PDB entry 7WTR | electron microscopy, 3.50 A resolution | chains C2 and SO of the 19 polymer chains in the assembly

Chain C2:
Molecule: 18S rRNA
From: Saccharomyces cerevisiae
Sequence (1800 nucleotides; numbered 1 to 1800; the number before each row is that of its first residue):
     1 UAUCUGGUUG AUCCUGCCAG UAGUCAUAUG CUUGUCUCAA AGAUUAAGCC AUGCAUGUCU
    61 AAGUAUAAGC AAUUUAUACA GUGAAACUGC GAAUGGCUCA UUAAAUCAGU UAUCGUUUAU
   121 UUGAUAGUUC CUUUACUACA UGGUAUAACU GUGGUAAUUC UAGAGCUAAU ACAUGCUUAA
   181 AAUCUCGACC CUUUGGAAGA GAUGUAUUUA UUAGAUAAAA AAUCAAUGUC UUCGGACUCU
   241 UUGAUGAUUC AUAAUAACUU UUCGAAUCGC AUGGCCUUGU GCUGGCGAUG GUUCAUUCAA
   301 AUUUCUGCCC UAUCAACUUU CGAUGGUAGG AUAGUGGCCU ACCAUGGUUU CAACGGGUAA
   361 CGGGGAAUAA GGGUUCGAUU CCGGAGAGGG AGCCUGAGAA ACGGCUACCA CAUCCAAGGA
   421 AGGCAGCAGG CGCGCAAAUU ACCCAAUCCU AAUUCAGGGA GGUAGUGACA AUAAAUAACG
   481 AUACAGGGCC CAUUCGGGUC UUGUAAUUGG AAUGAGUACA AUGUAAAUAC CUUAACGAGG
   541 AACAAUUGGA GGGCAAGUCU GGUGCCAGCA GCCGCGGUAA UUCCAGCUCC AAUAGCGUAU
   601 AUUAAAGUUG UUGCAGUUAA AAAGCUCGUA GUUGAACUUU GGGCCCGGUU GGCCGGUCCG
   661 AUUUUUUCGU GUACUGGAUU UCCAACGGGG CCUUUCCUUC UGGCUAACCU UGAGUCCUUG
   721 UGGCUCUUGG CGAACCAGGA CUUUUACUUU GAAAAAAUUA GAGUGUUCAA AGCAGGCGUA
   781 UUGCUCGAAU AUAUUAGCAU GGAAUAAUAG AAUAGGACGU UUGGUUCUAU UUUGUUGGUU
   841 UCUAGGACCA UCGUAAUGAU UAAUAGGGAC GGUCGGGGGC AUCAGUAUUC AAUUGUCAGA
   901 GGUGAAAUUC UUGGAUUUAU UGAAGACUAA CUACUGCGAA AGCAUUUGCC AAGGACGUUU
   961 UCAUUAAUCA AGAACGAAAG UUAGGGGAUC GAAGAUGAUC AGAUACCGUC GUAGUCUUAA
  1021 CCAUAAACUA UGCCGACUAG GGAUCGGGUG GUGUUUUUUU AAUGACCCAC UCGGCACCUU
  1081 ACGAGAAAUC AAAGUCUUUG GGUUCUGGGG GGAGUAUGGU CGCAAGGCUG AAACUUAAAG
  1141 GAAUUGACGG AAGGGCACCA CCAGGAGUGG AGCCUGCGGC UUAAUUUGAC UCAACACGGG
  1201 GAAACUCACC AGGUCCAGAC ACAAUAAGGA UUGACAGAUU GAGAGCUCUU UCUUGAUUUU
  1261 GUGGGUGGUG GUGCAUGGCC GUUCUUAGUU GGUGGAGUGA UUUGUCUGCU UAAUUGCGAU
  1321 AACGAACGAG ACCUUAACCU ACUAAAUAGU GGUGCUAGCA UUUGCUGGUU AUCCACUUCU
  1381 UAGAGGGACU AUCGGUUUCA AGCCGAUGGA AGUUUGAGGC AAUAACAGGU CUGUGAUGCC
  1441 CUUAGACGUU CUGGGCCGCA CGCGCGCUAC ACUGACGGAG CCAGCGAGUC UAACCUUGGC
  1501 CGAGAGGUCU UGGUAAUCUU GUGAAACUCC GUCGUGCUGG GGAUAGAGCA UUGUAAUUAU
  1561 UGCUCUUCAA CGAGGAAUUC CUAGUAAGCG CAAGUCAUCA GCUUGCGUUG AUUACGUCCC
  1621 UGCCCUUUGU ACACACCGCC CGUCGCUAGU ACCGAUUGAA UGGCUUAGUG AGGCCUCAGG
  1681 AUCUGCUUAG AGAAGGGGGC AACUCCAUCU CAGAGCGGAG AAUUUGGACA AACUUGGUCA
  1741 UUUAGAGGAA CUAAAAGUCG UAACAAGGUU UCCGUAGGUG AACCUGCGGA AGGAUCAUUA
Unresolved in the structure: 73-75, 133-135, 489-498, 659-675, 1157-1621, 1631-1634

Chain SO:
Protein: 40S ribosomal protein S14-A
From: Saccharomyces cerevisiae
UniProtKB: P06367 (RS14A_YEAST); residue numbers follow UniProt; this construct covers 1-137
Sequence (137 residues; row label = number of the first residue in the row):
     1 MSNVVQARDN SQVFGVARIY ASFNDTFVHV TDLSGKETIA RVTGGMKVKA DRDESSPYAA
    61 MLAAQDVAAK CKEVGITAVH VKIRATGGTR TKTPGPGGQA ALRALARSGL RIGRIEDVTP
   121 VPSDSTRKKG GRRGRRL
Unresolved in the structure: 1-9
Swiss-Prot annotation at these positions:
  - modified residue: Ser2 (N-acetylserine)

Chain C2 / chain SO interface:
Pairs across the interface (70; chain C2 residue first):
  G885(C2) - Ser123(SO)  hydrogen bond to the base
  U886(C2) - Val121(SO)  hydrogen bond to the sugar
  U886(C2) - Pro122(SO)  base contact
  U886(C2) - Ser123(SO)  hydrogen bond to the base
  A887(C2) - Gly88(SO)  sugar contact
  A887(C2) - Pro120(SO)  sugar contact
  A887(C2) - Pro122(SO)  sugar contact
  A887(C2) - Ser125(SO)  hydrogen bond to the base
  U894(C2) - Lys36(SO)  hydrogen bond to the sugar
  G895(C2) - His29(SO)  base contact
  G895(C2) - Lys36(SO)  sugar contact
  G895(C2) - Glu37(SO)  sugar contact
  G895(C2) - Thr38(SO)  hydrogen bond to the sugar
  U896(C2) - Thr38(SO)  sugar contact
  U896(C2) - Arg41(SO)  hydrogen bond to the base
  C897(C2) - Arg41(SO)  hydrogen bond to the base
  G899(C2) - Thr43(SO)  phosphate contact
  G899(C2) - Met46(SO)  phosphate contact
  A900(C2) - Asp25(SO)  phosphate contact
  A900(C2) - Thr43(SO)  hydrogen bond to the phosphate
  A900(C2) - Gly45(SO)  phosphate contact
  A900(C2) - Glu54(SO)  phosphate contact
  G901(C2) - Asp25(SO)  phosphate contact
  G901(C2) - Glu54(SO)  phosphate contact
  G902(C2) - Asn24(SO)  phosphate contact
  G902(C2) - Glu54(SO)  base contact
  U903(C2) - Asn24(SO)  hydrogen bond to the phosphate
  A905(C2) - Arg52(SO)  hydrogen bond to the phosphate
  A906(C2) - Asp51(SO)  phosphate contact
  A906(C2) - Arg52(SO)  salt bridge to the phosphate
  A915(C2) - Arg41(SO)  base contact
  U916(C2) - Phe27(SO)  base contact
  U916(C2) - Arg41(SO)  base contact
  U917(C2) - Tyr20(SO)  sugar contact
  U917(C2) - His29(SO)  hydrogen bond to the sugar
  U917(C2) - Arg41(SO)  hydrogen bond to the base
  U918(C2) - Arg18(SO)  hydrogen bond to the sugar
  U918(C2) - His29(SO)  hydrogen bond to the sugar
  U918(C2) - Gly35(SO)  hydrogen bond to the sugar
  U918(C2) - Arg84(SO)  salt bridge to the phosphate
  A919(C2) - Arg18(SO)  salt bridge to the phosphate
  A919(C2) - Gly35(SO)  sugar contact
  G925(C2) - Thr126(SO)  base contact
  C927(C2) - Ser123(SO)  base contact
  C927(C2) - Asp124(SO)  hydrogen bond to the sugar
  A929(C2) - Pro122(SO)  base contact
  A929(C2) - Ser123(SO)  base contact
  A929(C2) - Asp124(SO)  sugar contact
  U989(C2) - Thr126(SO)  hydrogen bond to the sugar
  U989(C2) - Arg127(SO)  hydrogen bond to the sugar
  C990(C2) - Arg127(SO)  sugar contact
  C990(C2) - Lys128(SO)  sugar contact
  C990(C2) - Lys129(SO)  phosphate contact
  G991(C2) - Lys129(SO)  salt bridge to the phosphate
  G991(C2) - Gly130(SO)  phosphate contact
  A1005(C2) - Leu137(SO)  phosphate contact
  C1006(C2) - Arg136(SO)  phosphate contact
  C1006(C2) - Leu137(SO)  phosphate contact
  C1007(C2) - Arg136(SO)  salt bridge to the phosphate
  U1785(C2) - Arg133(SO)  salt bridge to the phosphate
  U1785(C2) - Arg136(SO)  salt bridge to the phosphate
  G1786(C2) - Gly130(SO)  phosphate contact
  G1786(C2) - Gly131(SO)  phosphate contact
  G1786(C2) - Arg133(SO)  salt bridge to the phosphate
  C1787(C2) - Arg127(SO)  salt bridge to the phosphate
  C1787(C2) - Gly131(SO)  phosphate contact
  C1787(C2) - Arg132(SO)  phosphate contact
  G1788(C2) - Arg127(SO)  salt bridge to the phosphate
  G1788(C2) - Arg132(SO)  salt bridge to the phosphate
  G1789(C2) - Arg132(SO)  salt bridge to the phosphate
Other interface residues (no listed pair), chain C2 (39 interface residues in all): U888, A898, A926, U928, A988, U1004
Other interface residues (no listed pair), chain SO (37 interface residues in all): Ser22, Arg90

Overview:
39 residues of chain C2 face 37 of chain SO across their interface; the contacts include 19 hydrogen bonds and
12 salt bridges. Polar contacts include G885(C2)-Ser123(SO), U886(C2)-Ser123(SO) and A887(C2)-Ser125(SO).
Chain C2 is 18S rRNA and chain SO is 40S ribosomal protein S14-A, both from Saccharomyces cerevisiae; the
structure, Cryo-EM structure of a yeast pre-40S ribosomal subunit - State Tsr1-3, was determined by electron
microscopy, deposited together with 7WTN, 7WTO, 7WTP and 7WTQ.
